Entry 3WXL (X-ray diffraction, 1.90 A resolution); this record covers chains A and B.

[Chain A (and B)]
Protein: Glycerol kinase
Source organism: Trypanosoma brucei gambiense
Notes: EC 2.7.1.30; chain B of this document is another copy of the same molecule, construct and numbering; everything in this record applies to it too
Reference sequence: D3KVM3 (D3KVM3_TRYBG); residues 1-512 here = UniProt positions 1-512
Amino-acid sequence (518 residues; each row starts with the number of its first residue; numbers below 1 keep their minus sign (Gly-5 is residue -5)):
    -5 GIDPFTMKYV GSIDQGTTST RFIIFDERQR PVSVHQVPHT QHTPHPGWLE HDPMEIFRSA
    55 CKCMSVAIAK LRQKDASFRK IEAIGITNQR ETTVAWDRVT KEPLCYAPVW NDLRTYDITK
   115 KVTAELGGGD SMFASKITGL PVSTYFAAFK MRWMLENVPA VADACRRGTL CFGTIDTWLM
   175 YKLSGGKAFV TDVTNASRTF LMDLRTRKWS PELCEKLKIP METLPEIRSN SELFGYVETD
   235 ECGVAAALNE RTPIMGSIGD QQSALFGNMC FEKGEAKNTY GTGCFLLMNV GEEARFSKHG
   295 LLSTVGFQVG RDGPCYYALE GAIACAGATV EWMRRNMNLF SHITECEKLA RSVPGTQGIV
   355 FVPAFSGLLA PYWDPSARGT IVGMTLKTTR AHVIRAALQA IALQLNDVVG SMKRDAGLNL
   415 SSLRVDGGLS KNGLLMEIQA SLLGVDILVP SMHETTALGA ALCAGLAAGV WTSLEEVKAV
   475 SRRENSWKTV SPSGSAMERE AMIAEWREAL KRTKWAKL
Not modelled in the structure: -5 to -2, 512
Differences from the reference sequence: expression tag (-5 to 0)
Small-molecule neighbours: ADP (adenosine-5'-diphosphate): Gly10, Thr11, Thr12, Ser13, Arg15, Gln255, Thr273, Gly275, Thr276, Phe279, Gly421

[Interface between chain A and chain B]
Pairs across the interface (73; chain A residue first):
  Trp326(A) - Met378(B)  hydrophobic
  Trp326(A) - Thr379(B)
  Trp326(A) - Leu380(B)
  Trp326(A) - Thr382(B)  hydrogen bond (side chain-backbone)
  Asn330(A) - Leu380(B)  hydrogen bond (side chain-backbone)
  Asn330(A) - Thr382(B)  hydrogen bond (side chain-backbone)
  Asn330(A) - Thr383(B)
  Asn330(A) - Arg384(B)  hydrogen bond (backbone-backbone)
  Met331(A) - Leu333(B)
  Met331(A) - Thr383(B)
  Met331(A) - Arg384(B)
  Met331(A) - Val387(B)  hydrophobic
  Asn332(A) - Asn332(B)  hydrogen bond (side chain-backbone)
  Asn332(A) - Arg384(B)
  Leu333(A) - Met331(B)
  Gly352(A) - Trp509(B)  hydrogen bond (backbone-side chain)
  Val354(A) - Trp509(B)  hydrophobic
  Phe355(A) - Met378(B)  hydrophobic
  Phe359(A) - Met378(B)
  Phe359(A) - Thr379(B)
  Phe359(A) - Leu380(B)
  Arg372(A) - Gly377(B)
  Arg372(A) - Met378(B)
  Arg372(A) - Thr379(B)
  Gly373(A) - Ile375(B)
  Gly373(A) - Val376(B)
  Gly373(A) - Gly377(B)
  Gly373(A) - Met378(B)  hydrogen bond (backbone-backbone)
  Thr374(A) - Ile375(B)
  Ile375(A) - Gly373(B)
  Ile375(A) - Thr374(B)  hydrogen bond (backbone-side chain)
  Ile375(A) - Ile375(B)  hydrogen bond (backbone-backbone)
  Ile375(A) - Met378(B)  hydrophobic
  Val376(A) - Gly373(B)
  Val376(A) - Trp509(B)  hydrophobic
  Gly377(A) - Arg372(B)
  Gly377(A) - Gly373(B)  hydrogen bond (backbone-backbone)
  Gly377(A) - Trp509(B)
  Met378(A) - Trp326(B)  hydrophobic
  Met378(A) - Phe355(B)  hydrophobic
  Met378(A) - Phe359(B)
  Met378(A) - Arg372(B)
  Met378(A) - Gly373(B)  hydrogen bond (backbone-backbone)
  Met378(A) - Thr374(B)
  Thr379(A) - Trp326(B)
  Thr379(A) - Phe359(B)
  Thr379(A) - Arg372(B)
  Leu380(A) - Trp326(B)
  Leu380(A) - Asn330(B)  hydrogen bond (backbone-side chain)
  Leu380(A) - Phe359(B)
  Thr382(A) - Trp326(B)  hydrogen bond (backbone-side chain)
  Thr382(A) - Asn330(B)  hydrogen bond (backbone-side chain)
  Thr383(A) - Asn330(B)
  Thr383(A) - Met331(B)
  Arg384(A) - Asn330(B)  hydrogen bond (backbone-backbone)
  Arg384(A) - Met331(B)
  Arg384(A) - Asn332(B)
  Val387(A) - Met331(B)  hydrophobic
  Glu499(A) - Trp509(B)
  Glu502(A) - Trp509(B)
  Ala503(A) - Trp509(B)
  Arg506(A) - Arg506(B)
  Arg506(A) - Lys508(B)  hydrogen bond (side chain-backbone)
  Arg506(A) - Trp509(B)
  Lys508(A) - Arg506(B)  hydrogen bond (backbone-side chain)
  Trp509(A) - Gly352(B)  hydrogen bond (side chain-backbone)
  Trp509(A) - Val354(B)  hydrophobic
  Trp509(A) - Val376(B)  hydrophobic
  Trp509(A) - Gly377(B)
  Trp509(A) - Glu499(B)
  Trp509(A) - Glu502(B)
  Trp509(A) - Ala503(B)
  Trp509(A) - Arg506(B)
Also at the interface, not in a pair above, chain A (31 interface residues in all): Cys319, Ala322, Lys381
Also at the interface, not in a pair above, chain B (32 interface residues in all): Cys319, Ala322, Ser360, Lys381

[In short]
31 residues of chain A face 32 of chain B across their interface; the contacts include 18 hydrogen bonds.
Polar contacts include Trp326(A)-Thr382(B), Asn330(A)-Leu380(B) and Asn330(A)-Thr382(B). Chain A binds ADP.
Both chains are Glycerol kinase (Trypanosoma brucei gambiense). Entry 3WXL (Crystal structure of trypanosoma
brucei gambiense glycerol kinase complex with adp, mg2+, and glycerol) was determined by X-ray diffraction,
deposited together with 3WXJ, 3WXI and 3WXK.
